2BJA - chains A and B; structure by X-ray diffraction, 1.90 A resolution.

# Chain A (and B)
Protein: 1-pyrroline-5-carboxylate dehydrogenase
Source organism: Thermus thermophilus
Notes: EC 1.5.1.12; chain B of this document is another copy of the same molecule, construct and numbering; everything in this record applies to it too
UniProtKB: Q5SI02 (Q5SI02_THET8); residues 1-516 here = UniProt positions 1-516
Amino-acid sequence (516 residues; numbered 1 to 516; the number before each row is that of its first residue):
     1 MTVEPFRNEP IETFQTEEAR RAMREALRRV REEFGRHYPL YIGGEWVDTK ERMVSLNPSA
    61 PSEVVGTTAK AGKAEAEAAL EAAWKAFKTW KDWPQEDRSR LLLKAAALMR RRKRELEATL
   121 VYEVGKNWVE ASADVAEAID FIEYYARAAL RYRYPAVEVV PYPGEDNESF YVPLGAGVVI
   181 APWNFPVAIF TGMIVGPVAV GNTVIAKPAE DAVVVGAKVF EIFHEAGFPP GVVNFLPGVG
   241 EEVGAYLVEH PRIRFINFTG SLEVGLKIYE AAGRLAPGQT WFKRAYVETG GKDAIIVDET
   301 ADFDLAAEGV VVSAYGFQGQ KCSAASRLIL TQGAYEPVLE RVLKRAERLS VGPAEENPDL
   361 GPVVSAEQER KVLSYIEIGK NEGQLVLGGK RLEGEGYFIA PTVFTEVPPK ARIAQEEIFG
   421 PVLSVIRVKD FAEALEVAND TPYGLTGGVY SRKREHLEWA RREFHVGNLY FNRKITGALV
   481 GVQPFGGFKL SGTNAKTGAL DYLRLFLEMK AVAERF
Modified positions: Cys-322 (s-hydroxycysteine; CSO)
Residues lining bound ligands: NAD (nicotinamide-adenine-dinucleotide): Ile-180, Ala-181, Pro-182, Trp-183, Lys-207, Pro-208, Ala-209, Glu-210, Val-239, Gly-240, Glu-241, Gly-244, Ala-245, Phe-258, Thr-259, Gly-260, Ser-261, Val-264, Ile-268

# How chain A and chain B interact
Contacting residue pairs - 135 pairs, chain A then chain B:
  Phe-6(A) / Val-160(B)  hydrophobic
  Arg-151(A) / Glu-158(B)  salt bridge
  Glu-158(A) / Arg-151(B)  salt bridge
  Glu-158(A) / Leu-500(B)
  Val-159(A) / Gly-481(B)
  Val-159(A) / Val-482(B)
  Val-160(A) / Phe-6(B)  hydrophobic
  Val-160(A) / Gly-481(B)  hydrogen bond (backbone-backbone)
  Val-160(A) / Val-482(B)
  Tyr-162(A) / Leu-479(B)  hydrophobic
  Tyr-162(A) / Val-482(B)  hydrophobic
  Glu-165(A) / Arg-473(B)  salt bridge
  Glu-165(A) / Gln-483(B)  hydrogen bond
  Asn-167(A) / Val-482(B)
  Asn-167(A) / Gln-483(B)  hydrogen bond
  Glu-168(A) / Arg-461(B)  salt bridge
  Ser-169(A) / Pro-484(B)
  Phe-170(A) / Arg-461(B)
  Tyr-171(A) / Asp-501(B)  hydrogen bond
  Leu-262(A) / Phe-282(B)  hydrophobic
  Leu-266(A) / Leu-275(B)  hydrophobic
  Leu-266(A) / Phe-282(B)  hydrophobic
  Tyr-269(A) / Gly-273(B)
  Tyr-269(A) / Phe-282(B)  hydrophobic
  Tyr-269(A) / Lys-283(B)  hydrogen bond (side chain-backbone)
  Glu-270(A) / Gly-273(B)  hydrogen bond (backbone-backbone)
  Glu-270(A) / Arg-274(B)
  Gly-273(A) / Tyr-269(B)
  Gly-273(A) / Glu-270(B)  hydrogen bond (backbone-backbone)
  Arg-274(A) / Glu-270(B)
  Leu-275(A) / Leu-266(B)  hydrophobic
  Thr-280(A) / Pro-442(B)
  Thr-280(A) / Lys-489(B)
  Thr-280(A) / Leu-490(B)  hydrogen bond (backbone-backbone)
  Trp-281(A) / Lys-489(B)
  Trp-281(A) / Leu-490(B)
  Phe-282(A) / Leu-262(B)  hydrophobic
  Phe-282(A) / Leu-266(B)  hydrophobic
  Phe-282(A) / Tyr-269(B)  hydrophobic
  Phe-282(A) / Val-287(B)  hydrophobic
  Phe-282(A) / Thr-289(B)
  Phe-282(A) / Lys-489(B)
  Phe-282(A) / Leu-490(B)  hydrophobic
  Phe-282(A) / Gly-492(B)
  Lys-283(A) / Tyr-269(B)  hydrogen bond (backbone-side chain)
  Val-287(A) / Phe-282(B)  hydrophobic
  Thr-289(A) / Phe-282(B)
  Pro-442(A) / Thr-280(B)
  Arg-454(A) / Glu-514(B)  salt bridge
  Leu-457(A) / Glu-514(B)
  Ala-460(A) / Lys-510(B)
  Arg-461(A) / Tyr-154(B)
  Arg-461(A) / Glu-168(B)  salt bridge
  Arg-461(A) / Phe-170(B)
  Arg-461(A) / Lys-510(B)  hydrogen bond (backbone-side chain)
  Arg-461(A) / Val-512(B)
  Glu-463(A) / Lys-91(B)  salt bridge
  Phe-464(A) / Lys-510(B)  hydrogen bond (backbone-side chain)
  His-465(A) / Glu-508(B)  salt bridge
  Val-466(A) / Lys-510(B)
  Gly-467(A) / Lys-510(B)
  Gly-467(A) / Ala-511(B)  hydrogen bond (backbone-backbone)
  Asn-468(A) / Ala-511(B)
  Leu-469(A) / Ala-511(B)  hydrogen bond (backbone-backbone)
  Leu-469(A) / Val-512(B)
  Leu-469(A) / Ala-513(B)  hydrogen bond (backbone-backbone)
  Tyr-470(A) / Ala-513(B)
  Phe-471(A) / Val-512(B)  hydrophobic
  Phe-471(A) / Ala-513(B)  hydrogen bond (backbone-backbone)
  Phe-471(A) / Glu-514(B)
  Phe-471(A) / Arg-515(B)  hydrogen bond (backbone-backbone)
  Asn-472(A) / Arg-515(B)
  Arg-473(A) / Glu-165(B)  salt bridge
  Arg-473(A) / Arg-515(B)
  Leu-479(A) / Tyr-162(B)  hydrophobic
  Gly-481(A) / Val-159(B)
  Gly-481(A) / Val-160(B)  hydrogen bond (backbone-backbone)
  Val-482(A) / Val-159(B)
  Val-482(A) / Val-160(B)
  Val-482(A) / Tyr-162(B)  hydrophobic
  Val-482(A) / Asn-167(B)
  Gln-483(A) / Glu-165(B)  hydrogen bond
  Gln-483(A) / Asn-167(B)  hydrogen bond
  Pro-484(A) / Ser-169(B)
  Pro-484(A) / Met-509(B)  hydrophobic
  Pro-484(A) / Ala-511(B)
  Phe-488(A) / Glu-508(B)
  Phe-488(A) / Met-509(B)
  Phe-488(A) / Lys-510(B)
  Lys-489(A) / Thr-280(B)
  Lys-489(A) / Trp-281(B)
  Lys-489(A) / Phe-282(B)
  Leu-490(A) / Thr-280(B)
  Leu-490(A) / Trp-281(B)
  Leu-490(A) / Phe-282(B)  hydrophobic
  Gly-492(A) / Phe-282(B)
  Thr-493(A) / Arg-284(B)
  Asn-494(A) / Glu-508(B)
  Asn-494(A) / Met-509(B)  hydrogen bond (side chain-backbone)
  Lys-496(A) / Met-509(B)
  Leu-500(A) / Glu-158(B)
  Asp-501(A) / Tyr-171(B)  hydrogen bond
  Asp-501(A) / Arg-504(B)  salt bridge
  Asp-501(A) / Met-509(B)
  Arg-504(A) / Asp-501(B)  salt bridge
  Glu-508(A) / His-465(B)  salt bridge
  Glu-508(A) / Phe-488(B)
  Glu-508(A) / Asn-494(B)
  Met-509(A) / Pro-484(B)  hydrophobic
  Met-509(A) / Phe-488(B)
  Met-509(A) / Asn-494(B)  hydrogen bond (backbone-side chain)
  Met-509(A) / Lys-496(B)
  Met-509(A) / Asp-501(B)
  Lys-510(A) / Ala-460(B)
  Lys-510(A) / Arg-461(B)  hydrogen bond (side chain-backbone)
  Lys-510(A) / Phe-464(B)  hydrogen bond (side chain-backbone)
  Lys-510(A) / Val-466(B)
  Lys-510(A) / Gly-467(B)
  Lys-510(A) / Phe-488(B)
  Ala-511(A) / Gly-467(B)  hydrogen bond (backbone-backbone)
  Ala-511(A) / Asn-468(B)
  Ala-511(A) / Leu-469(B)  hydrogen bond (backbone-backbone)
  Ala-511(A) / Pro-484(B)
  Val-512(A) / Arg-461(B)
  Val-512(A) / Leu-469(B)
  Val-512(A) / Phe-471(B)  hydrophobic
  Ala-513(A) / Leu-469(B)  hydrogen bond (backbone-backbone)
  Ala-513(A) / Tyr-470(B)
  Ala-513(A) / Phe-471(B)  hydrogen bond (backbone-backbone)
  Glu-514(A) / Arg-454(B)  salt bridge
  Glu-514(A) / Leu-457(B)
  Glu-514(A) / Phe-471(B)
  Arg-515(A) / Phe-471(B)  hydrogen bond (backbone-backbone)
  Arg-515(A) / Asn-472(B)
  Arg-515(A) / Arg-473(B)
Also at the interface, not in a pair above, chain A (75 interface residues in all): Asn-8, Tyr-144, Tyr-154, Pro-161, Asp-166, Val-172, Gly-265, Ala-272, Gln-279, Arg-284, Arg-462
Also at the interface, not in a pair above, chain B (76 interface residues in all): Asn-8, Tyr-144, Pro-161, Asp-166, Val-172, Gly-265, Ala-272, Gln-279, Arg-462, Glu-463, Thr-493

# Overview
75 residues of chain A and 76 residues of chain B are in contact; the contacts include 29 hydrogen bonds and
13 salt bridges. Polar pairs include Arg-151(A)/Glu-158(B), Glu-165(A)/Arg-473(B) and Glu-168(A)/Arg-461(B).
Ligands of chain A: NAD.
Both chains are 1-pyrroline-5-carboxylate dehydrogenase (Thermus thermophilus). Entry 2BJA (Crystal Analysis
of 1-Pyrroline-5-Carboxylate Dehydrogenase from Thermus with bound NADH) was determined by X-ray diffraction,
deposited together with 2IY6, 2BHP, 2BHQ, 2BJK and 1UZB.
